PDB entry 6Y4M | X-ray diffraction, 3.34 A resolution | chains A and F of the 6 polymer chains in the assembly

# Chain A
Molecule: Tubulin alpha-1B chain
Source organism: Sus scrofa
UniProt: Q2XVP4 (TBA1B_PIG); residue numbers follow UniProt; this construct covers 1-451
Sequence (451 residues; row label = number of the first residue in the row):
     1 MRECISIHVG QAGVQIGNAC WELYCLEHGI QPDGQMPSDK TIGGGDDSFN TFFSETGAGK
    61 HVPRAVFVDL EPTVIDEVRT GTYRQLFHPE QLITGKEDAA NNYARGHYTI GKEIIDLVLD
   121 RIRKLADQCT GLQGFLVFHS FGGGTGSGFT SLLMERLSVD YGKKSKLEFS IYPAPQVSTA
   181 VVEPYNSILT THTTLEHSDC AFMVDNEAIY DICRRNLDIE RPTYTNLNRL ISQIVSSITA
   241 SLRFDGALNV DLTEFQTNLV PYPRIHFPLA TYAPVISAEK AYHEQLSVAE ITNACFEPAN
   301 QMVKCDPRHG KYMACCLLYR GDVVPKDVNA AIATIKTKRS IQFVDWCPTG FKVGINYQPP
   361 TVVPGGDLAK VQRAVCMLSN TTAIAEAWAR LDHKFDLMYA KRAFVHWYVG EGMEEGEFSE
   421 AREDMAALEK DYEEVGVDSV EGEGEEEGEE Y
Disordered / not traced: 440-451
UniProt features mapped onto this chain:
  - motif: M1 to C4 (MREC motif)
  - active site: E254
  - binding site (GTP): G10, Q11, A12, Q15, E71, A99, S140, G143, G144, T145, G146, T179, E183, N206, Y224, N228, L252
  - binding site (Mg(2+)): E71
  - site: Y451 (Involved in polymerization)
  - modified residue: K40 (N6,N6,N6-trimethyllysine), S48 (Phosphoserine), S232 (Phosphoserine), Y282 (3'-nitrotyrosine), R339 (Omega-N-methylarginine), S439 (Phosphoserine), E443 (5-glutamyl polyglutamate), E445 (5-glutamyl polyglutamate), Y451 (3'-nitrotyrosine)
  - cross-link (Glycyl lysine isopeptide (Lys-Gly)): K326 (interchain with G-Cter in ubiquitin), K370 (interchain with G-Cter in ubiquitin)
Metal / ion sites: Ca2+: D39, T41, G44, E55
Residues lining bound ligands: GTP (guanosine-5'-triphosphate): G10, Q11, A12, Q15, I16, D69, D98, A99, A100, N101, S140, G142, G143, G144, T145, G146, I171, P173, V177, S178, T179, E183, N206, Y224, L227, N228, I231

# Chain F
Molecule: Tubulin-Tyrosine Ligase
Source organism: Gallus gallus
UniProt: E1BQ43 (E1BQ43_CHICK); residues 1-378 here = UniProt positions 1-378
Sequence (384 residues; row label = number of the first residue in the row):
     1 MYTFVVRDEN SSVYAEVSRL LLATGQWKRL RKDNPRFNLM LGERNRLPFG RLGHEPGLVQ
    61 LVNYYRGADK LCRKASLVKL IKTSPELSES CTWFPESYVI YPTNLKTPVA PAQNGIRHLI
   121 NNTRTDEREV FLAAYNRRRE GREGNVWIAK SSAGAKGEGI LISSEASELL DFIDEQGQVH
   181 VIQKYLEKPL LLEPGHRKFD IRSWVLVDHL YNIYLYREGV LRTSSEPYNS ANFQDKTCHL
   241 TNHCIQKEYS KNYGRYEEGN EMFFEEFNQY LMDALNTTLE NSILLQIKHI IRSCLMCIEP
   301 AISTKHLHYQ SFQLFGFDFM VDEELKVWLI EVNGAPACAQ KLYAELCQGI VDVAISSVFP
   361 LADTGQKTSQ PTSIFIKLHH HHHH
Disordered / not traced: 103-124, 153-157, 364-371, 382-384
Differences from the reference sequence: expression tag (379-384)
Residues lining bound ligands: AMP-PCP (ACP; phosphomethylphosphonic acid adenylate ester): K74, P95, I148, K150, I160, Q183, K184, Y185, L186, K198, D200, R202, R222, H239, L240, T241, N242, D318, M320, I330, E331, N333

# Chain A / chain F interface
Pairs across the interface - 24 pairs, chain A then chain F:
  Q176(A) with P56(F)
  E207(A) with H54(F), salt bridge
  E297(A) with H306(F)
  K304(A) with G53(F); H54(F); H308(F)
  C305(A) with H308(F)
  D306(A) with R66(F); L307(F)
  R308(A) with P300(F), hydrogen bond (side chain-backbone); A301(F), hydrogen bond (side chain-backbone); I302(F); S303(F), hydrogen bond (side chain-backbone); L307(F)
  H309(A) with R66(F), hydrogen bond (side chain-backbone); G67(F); A301(F), hydrogen bond (side chain-backbone)
  S340(A) with P300(F), hydrogen bond (side chain-backbone)
  E386(A) with G50(F); R66(F), salt bridge
  R390(A) with G50(F); H54(F), hydrogen bond
  H393(A) with R51(F)
  E433(A) with R46(F), salt bridge
Also at the interface, not in a pair above, chain A (17 interface residues in all): P175, P298, K338, K394
Also at the interface, not in a pair above, chain F (17 interface residues in all): E55, E299

# Summary
Chain A and chain F each contribute 17 residues to their interface; the contacts include 7 hydrogen bonds and
3 salt bridges. Polar contacts include E207(A)-H54(F), E386(A)-R66(F) and E433(A)-R46(F). Chain A binds GTP.
Bound to chain F: AMP-PCP.
Chain A is Tubulin alpha-1B chain (Sus scrofa) and chain F is Tubulin-Tyrosine Ligase (Gallus gallus); the
structure, Structure of Tubulin Tyrosine Ligase in Complex with Tb111, was determined by X-ray diffraction
(same publication as 6Y4N).
